9CJL - chains A and B of the 12 polymer chains in the assembly; structure by electron microscopy, 5.50 A resolution (low resolution: residue-level contacts below are approximate; hydrogen-bond / salt-bridge calls are withheld).

Chain A (and B):
Molecule: Transmembrane emp24 domain-containing protein 9
Source organism: Homo sapiens
Notes: chain B of this document is another copy of the same molecule, construct and numbering; everything in this record applies to it too
UniProtKB: Q9BVK6 (TMED9_HUMAN); residues 1-235 here = UniProt positions 1-235
Sequence (235 residues; numbered 1 to 235; the number before each row is that of its first residue):
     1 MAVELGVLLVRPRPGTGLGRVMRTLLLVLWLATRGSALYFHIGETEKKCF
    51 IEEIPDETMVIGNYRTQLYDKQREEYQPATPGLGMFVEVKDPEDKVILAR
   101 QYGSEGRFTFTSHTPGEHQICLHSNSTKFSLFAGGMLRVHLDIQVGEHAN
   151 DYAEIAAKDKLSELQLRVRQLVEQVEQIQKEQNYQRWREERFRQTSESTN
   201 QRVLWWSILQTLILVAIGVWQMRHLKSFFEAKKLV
Not modelled in the structure: 1-153
What the authors report for this chain:
  - mutagenesis - R223E: decreased binding to COPB2
  - mutagenesis - R223E: unchanged binding to Sec23a
  - mutagenesis - E52R, E52R/E53R: decreased binding to MBP-OR
  - mutagenesis - E53R: unchanged binding to MBP-OR

Chain A / chain B interface:
Pairs across the interface (26):
  Q165(A) - L161(B)
  V172(A) - V168(B)
  Q179(A) - Q174(B)
  Q179(A) - V175(B)
  Q179(A) - I178(B)
  R186(A) - E181(B)
  E189(A) - Q185(B)
  E189(A) - E189(B)
  R193(A) - Q185(B)
  R193(A) - E189(B)
  R193(A) - F192(B)
  S196(A) - R193(B)
  E197(A) - F192(B)
  N200(A) - T195(B)
  N200(A) - S196(B)
  V203(A) - T199(B)
  S207(A) - R202(B)
  Q210(A) - Q210(B)
  I213(A) - Q210(B)
  L214(A) - I213(B)
  I217(A) - I217(B)
  Q221(A) - W220(B)
  H224(A) - W220(B)
  H224(A) - R223(B)
  H224(A) - H224(B)
  F228(A) - R223(B)
Also at the interface, not in a pair above, chain A (20 interface residues in all): F192, T199
Also at the interface, not in a pair above, chain B (23 interface residues in all): L164, L171, R186

Summary:
20 residues of chain A and 23 residues of chain B are in contact. From the paper: E52R and E52R/E53R of chain
A reduce binding to MBP-OR; R223E of chain A reduces binding to COPB2.
Both chains are Transmembrane emp24 domain-containing protein 9 (Homo sapiens). Entry 9CJL (Molecular basis of
TMED9 dodecamer) was determined by electron microscopy together with 9CJK from the same study.
